2CBF - chain A; structure by X-ray diffraction, 3.10 A resolution.

[Chain A]
Name: Cobalt-precorrin-4 transmethylase
Organism: Bacillus megaterium
Notes: EC 2.1.1.133
UniProtKB: O87696 (CBIF_BACME); residues 21-251 here correspond to UniProt positions 1-231 (UniProt number = residue number - 20)
Amino-acid sequence (234 residues; numbered 18 to 251; the number before each row is that of its first residue):
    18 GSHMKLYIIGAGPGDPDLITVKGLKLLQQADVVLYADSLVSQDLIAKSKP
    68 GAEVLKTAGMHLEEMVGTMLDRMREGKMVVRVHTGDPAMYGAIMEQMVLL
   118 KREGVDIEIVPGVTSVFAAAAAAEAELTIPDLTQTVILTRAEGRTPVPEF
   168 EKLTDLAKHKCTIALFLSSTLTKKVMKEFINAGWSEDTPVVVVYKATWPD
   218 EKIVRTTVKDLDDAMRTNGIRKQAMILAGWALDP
Construct notes: conflict Ser-186 (Ala166 in O87696)
Residues lining bound ligands: S-adenosylhomocysteine (SAH): Pro-30, Leu-56, Thr-101, Gly-102, Asp-103, Met-106, Tyr-107, Thr-131, Ser-132, Leu-182, Phe-183, Leu-184, Ser-185, Val-210, Tyr-211, Lys-212, Ala-213, Trp-215, Gln-240, Ala-241, Met-242

[In short]
Bound to chain A: S-adenosylhomocysteine.
Chain A is Cobalt-precorrin-4 transmethylase (Bacillus megaterium); the structure, The X-ray structure of a
cobalamin biosynthetic enzyme, cobalt precorrin-4 methyltransferase, cbif, from bacillus megaterium, with ...,
was determined by X-ray diffraction, deposited together with 1CBF.
